PDB entry 3DBR | X-ray diffraction, 3.05 A resolution | chains F and K of the 3 polymer chains in the assembly

# Chain F
Molecule: NEDD8-activating enzyme E1 catalytic subunit
Organism: Homo sapiens
Notes: EC 6.3.2.-
UniProtKB: Q8TBC4 (UBA3_HUMAN); residues 12-442 here correspond to UniProt positions 33-463 (UniProt number = residue number + 21)
Amino-acid sequence (434 residues; row label = number of the first residue in the row):
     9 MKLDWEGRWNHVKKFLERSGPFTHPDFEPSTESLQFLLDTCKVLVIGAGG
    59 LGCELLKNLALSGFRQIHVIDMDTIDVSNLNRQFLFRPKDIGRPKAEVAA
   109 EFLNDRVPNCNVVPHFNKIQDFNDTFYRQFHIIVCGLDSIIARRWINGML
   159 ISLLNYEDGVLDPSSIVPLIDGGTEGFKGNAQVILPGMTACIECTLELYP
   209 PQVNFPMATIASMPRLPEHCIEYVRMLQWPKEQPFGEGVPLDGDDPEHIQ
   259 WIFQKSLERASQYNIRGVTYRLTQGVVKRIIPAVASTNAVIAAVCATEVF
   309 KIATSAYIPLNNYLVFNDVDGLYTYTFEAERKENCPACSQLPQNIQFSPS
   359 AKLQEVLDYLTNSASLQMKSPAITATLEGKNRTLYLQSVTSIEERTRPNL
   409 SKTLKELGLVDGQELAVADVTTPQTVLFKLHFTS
Unresolved in the structure: 9-10, 442
Differences from the reference sequence: expression tag (9-11); engineered mutation Gln-190 (Arg211 in Q8TBC4), Ala-216 (Cys237 in Q8TBC4)
Bound ions: Zn2+: Cys-199, Cys-202, Cys-343, Cys-346
Curated features (UniProtKB/Swiss-Prot):
  - region: His-32 to Cys-49 (Interaction with UBE2M N-terminus), Arg-136 to Ile-140 (Interaction with UBE2M N-terminus), Pro-171 to Met-196 (Interaction with UBE2M N-terminus), Leu-206 to Pro-208 (Interaction with NEDD8), Met-221 to His-227 (Interaction with NAE1), Tyr-271 to Arg-274 (Interaction with NAE1), Ile-310 to Pro-317 (Interaction with UBE2M N-terminus), Tyr-331 to Glu-336 (Interaction with NEDD8)
From the paper describing this entry:
  - mutagenesis - R190Q (Kd of 1.02 +/- 0.1 uM): increased binding to NEDD8Ala72Arg
  - mutagenesis - R190Q: decreased binding to NEDD8Ala72 (wt)
  - mutagenesis - R190Q: increased catalytic activity on NEDD8Ala72Arg
  - mutagenesis - R190Q: increased binding to wild-type ubiquitin

# Chain K
Molecule: NEDD8
Organism: Homo sapiens
UniProtKB: Q15843 (NEDD8_HUMAN); residues 101-176 here correspond to UniProt positions 1-76 (UniProt number = residue number - 100)
Amino-acid sequence (88 residues; row label = number of the first residue in the row):
    89 GSRRASVGSGGSMLIKVKTLTGKEIEIDIEPTDKVERIKERVEEKEGIPP
   139 QQQRLIYSGKQMNDEKTAADYKILGGSVLHLVLRLRGG
Unresolved in the structure: 89-99
Differences from the reference sequence: expression tag (89-100); engineered mutation Arg-172 (Ala72 in Q15843)
Curated features (UniProtKB/Swiss-Prot):
  - site (Interaction with UBE1C): Leu-108, Ile-144
  - modified residue: Gln-140 (Microbial infection: Deamidated glutamine), Lys-148 (N6-acetyllysine)
  - cross-link: Gly-176 (Glycyl lysine isopeptide (Gly-Lys) (interchain with K-? in acceptor proteins))

# How chain F and chain K interact
Residue-residue contacts (65; chain F residue first):
  Gly-57(F) / Gly-176(K)
  Gly-58(F) / Gly-176(K)
  Leu-59(F) / Gly-176(K)
  Gly-144(F) / Gly-176(K)
  Leu-145(F) / Arg-174(K)
  Leu-145(F) / Gly-175(K)
  Leu-145(F) / Gly-176(K)
  Asp-146(F) / Arg-174(K)
  Ile-148(F) / Arg-174(K)
  Arg-151(F) / Arg-174(K)  hydrogen bond (side chain-backbone)
  Arg-151(F) / Gly-175(K)  hydrogen bond (side chain-backbone)
  Asp-179(F) / Arg-172(K)  salt bridge
  Gly-181(F) / Leu-173(K)
  Gly-181(F) / Gly-175(K)
  Thr-182(F) / Leu-173(K)
  Thr-182(F) / Arg-174(K)
  Thr-182(F) / Gly-175(K)  hydrogen bond (backbone-backbone)
  Thr-182(F) / Gly-176(K)
  Glu-183(F) / Leu-173(K)
  Glu-183(F) / Arg-174(K)  salt bridge
  Glu-183(F) / Gly-175(K)
  Lys-186(F) / Leu-173(K)
  Gly-187(F) / Leu-173(K)
  Asn-188(F) / Arg-172(K)
  Asn-188(F) / Leu-173(K)  hydrogen bond (side chain-backbone)
  Gln-190(F) / Arg-172(K)  hydrogen bond
  Ile-200(F) / Arg-172(K)
  Cys-202(F) / Gln-149(K)
  Thr-203(F) / Arg-172(K)  hydrogen bond
  Glu-205(F) / Arg-142(K)  hydrogen bond (backbone-side chain)
  Glu-205(F) / Gln-149(K)
  Leu-206(F) / Arg-142(K)
  Leu-206(F) / Gln-149(K)
  Leu-206(F) / Val-170(K)  hydrophobic
  Leu-206(F) / Leu-171(K)
  Leu-206(F) / Arg-172(K)  hydrogen bond (backbone-backbone)
  Tyr-207(F) / Arg-142(K)  hydrogen bond (backbone-side chain)
  Tyr-207(F) / Arg-172(K)  hydrogen bond
  Tyr-207(F) / Leu-173(K)
  Tyr-207(F) / Arg-174(K)
  Pro-208(F) / Arg-142(K)
  Pro-208(F) / Leu-171(K)  hydrophobic
  Pro-208(F) / Arg-172(K)
  Pro-209(F) / Gln-139(K)
  Pro-209(F) / Arg-142(K)
  Tyr-321(F) / Leu-171(K)  hydrogen bond (side chain-backbone)
  Tyr-321(F) / Arg-172(K)
  Val-323(F) / Val-170(K)  hydrophobic
  Val-323(F) / Leu-171(K)
  Asn-325(F) / Leu-108(K)
  Asn-325(F) / Thr-109(K)
  Tyr-331(F) / Lys-106(K)
  Tyr-331(F) / Thr-107(K)
  Tyr-331(F) / Leu-108(K)
  Tyr-331(F) / Thr-109(K)
  Tyr-331(F) / Gly-110(K)
  Tyr-331(F) / His-168(K)
  Tyr-333(F) / His-168(K)  hydrogen bond
  Phe-335(F) / Ile-144(K)  hydrophobic
  Phe-335(F) / Val-170(K)  hydrophobic
  Glu-336(F) / Gly-147(K)
  Ala-337(F) / Gly-147(K)
  Glu-338(F) / Ser-146(K)
  Glu-338(F) / Gly-147(K)
  Glu-338(F) / Lys-148(K)  salt bridge
Other interface residues (no listed pair), chain F (37 interface residues in all): Ser-147, Ile-289, Asn-296, Asp-328
Other interface residues (no listed pair), chain K (21 interface residues in all): Gln-140

# Overview
The interface between chain F and chain K involves 37 residues on one side and 21 on the other; the contacts
include 12 hydrogen bonds and 3 salt bridges. Polar pairs include Asp-179(F)/Arg-172(K), Glu-183(F)/Arg-174(K)
and Glu-338(F)/Lys-148(K). From the paper: R190Q of chain F increases binding to NEDD8Ala72Arg; R190Q of chain
F reduces binding to NEDD8Ala72 (wt).
Chain F is NEDD8-activating enzyme E1 catalytic subunit and chain K is NEDD8, both from Homo sapiens; the
structure, Structural Dissection of a Gating Mechanism Preventing Misactivation of Ubiquitin by NEDD8's E1
(APPBP1-UBA3Arg190Gln-NEDD8Ala72Arg), was determined by X-ray diffraction (same publication as 3DBH and 3DBL).
